PDB entry 9D38 | electron microscopy, 3.95 A resolution | chains A and B of the 4 polymer chains in the assembly

Chain A:
Name: Glutamate receptor ionotropic, NMDA 1
From: Homo sapiens
Reference sequence: Q05586 (NMDZ1_HUMAN); numbering as in UniProt (aligned over 23-847)
Amino-acid sequence (825 residues; row label = number of the first residue in the row):
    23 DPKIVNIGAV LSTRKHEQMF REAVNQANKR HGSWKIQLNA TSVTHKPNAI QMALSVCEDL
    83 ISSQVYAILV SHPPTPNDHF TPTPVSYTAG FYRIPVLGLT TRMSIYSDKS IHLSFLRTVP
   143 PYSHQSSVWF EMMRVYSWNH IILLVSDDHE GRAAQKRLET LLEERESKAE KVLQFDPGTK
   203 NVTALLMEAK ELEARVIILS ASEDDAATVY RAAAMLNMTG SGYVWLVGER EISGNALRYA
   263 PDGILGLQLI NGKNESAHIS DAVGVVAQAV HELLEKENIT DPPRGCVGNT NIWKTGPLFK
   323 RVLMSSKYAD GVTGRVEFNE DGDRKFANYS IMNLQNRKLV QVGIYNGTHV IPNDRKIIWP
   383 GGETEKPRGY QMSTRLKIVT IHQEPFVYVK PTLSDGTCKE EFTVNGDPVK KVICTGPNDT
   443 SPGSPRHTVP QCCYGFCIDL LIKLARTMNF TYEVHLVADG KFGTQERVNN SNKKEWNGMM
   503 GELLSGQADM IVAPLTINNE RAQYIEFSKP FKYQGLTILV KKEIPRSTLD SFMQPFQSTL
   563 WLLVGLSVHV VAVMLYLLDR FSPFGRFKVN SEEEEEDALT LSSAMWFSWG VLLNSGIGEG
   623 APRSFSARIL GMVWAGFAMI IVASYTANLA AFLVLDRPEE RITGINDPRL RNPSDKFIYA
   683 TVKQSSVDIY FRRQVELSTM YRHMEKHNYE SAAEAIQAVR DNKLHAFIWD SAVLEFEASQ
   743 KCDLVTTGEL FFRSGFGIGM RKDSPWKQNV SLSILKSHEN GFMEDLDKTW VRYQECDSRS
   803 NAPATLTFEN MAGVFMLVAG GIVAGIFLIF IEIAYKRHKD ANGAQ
Unresolved in the structure: 23-24, 586-600, 800-805, 838-847
Sequence notes: engineered mutation Asn844 (Arg in Q05586), Gly845 (Arg in Q05586), Ala846 (Lys in Q05586)
Swiss-Prot annotation at these positions:
  - region: Leu603 to Pro624 (Pore-forming)
  - binding site (glycine): Pro516, Thr518, Arg523, Ser688, Asp732
  - glycosylation (N-linked (GlcNAc...) asparagine): Asn61, Asn203, Asn239, Asn276, Asn300, Asn350, Asn368, Asn440, Asn471, Asn491, Asn674, Asn771
Cystine bridges: Cys79-Cys308, Cys436-Cys455, Cys744-Cys798
Covalently attached groups: N-acetylglucosamine (NAG) linked to Asn471, Asn771
Residues lining bound ligands: glycine (GLY): Phe484, Pro516, Leu517, Thr518, Arg523, Ser687, Ser688, Trp731, Asp732

Chain B:
Name: Glutamate receptor ionotropic, NMDA 2B
From: Homo sapiens
Reference sequence: Q13224 (NMDE2_HUMAN); residues 27-852 here = UniProt positions 27-852
Amino-acid sequence (884 residues; each row starts with the number of its first residue; numbers below 1 keep their minus sign (Trp-8 is residue -8)):
    -8 WSHPQFEKGG GSGGGSGGSA WSHPQFEKGA LVPRGRSQKS PPSIGIAVIL VGTSDEVAIK
    52 DAHEKDDFHH LSVVPRVELV AMNETDPKSI ITRICDLMSD RKIQGVVFAD DTDQEAIAQI
   112 LDFISAQTLT PILGIHGGSS MIMADKDESS MFFQFGPSIE QQASVMLNIM EEYDWYIFSI
   172 VTTYFPGYQD FVNKIRSTIE NSFVGWELEE VLLLDMSLDD GDSKIQNQLK KLQSPIILLY
   232 CTKEEATYIF EVANSVGLTG YGYTWIVPSL VAGDTDTVPA EFPTGLISVS YDEWDYGLPA
   292 RVRDGIAIIT TAASDMLSEH SFIPEPKSSC YNTHEKRIYQ SNMLNRYLIN VTFEGRNLSF
   352 SEDGYQMHPK LVIILLNKER KWERVGKWKD KSLQMKYYVW PRMCPETEEQ EDDHLSIVTL
   412 EEAPFVIVES VDPLSGTCMR NTVPCQKRIV TENKTDEEPG YIKKCCKGFC IDILKKISKS
   472 VKFTYDLYLV TNGKHGKKIN GTWNGMIGEV VMKRAYMAVG SLTINEERSE VVDFSVPFIE
   532 TGISVMVSRS NGTVSPSAFL EPFSADVWVM MFVMLLIVSA VAVFVFEYFS PVGYNRSLAD
   592 GREPGGPSFT IGKAIWLLWG LVFNNSVPVQ NPKGTTSKIM VSVWAFFAVI FLASYTANLA
   652 AFMIQEEYVD QVSGLSDKKF QRPNDFSPPF RFGTVPNGST ERNIRNNYAE MHAYMGKFNQ
   712 RGVDDALLSL KTGKLDAFIY DAAVLNYMAG RDEGCKLVTI GSGKVFASTG YGIAIQKDSG
   772 WKRQVDLAIL QLFGDGEMEE LEALWLTGIC HNEKNEVMSS QLDIDNMAGV FYMLGAAMAL
   832 SLITFISEHL FYWQFRHSFM GGPGSGATNF SLLKQAGDVE ENPG
Unresolved in the structure: -8 to 33, 394-402, 441-450, 543-545, 582-599, 805-808, 846-875
Sequence notes: expression tag (-8 to 26, 853-875); engineered mutation Ser588 (Cys in Q13224), Ser838 (Cys in Q13224), Ser849 (Cys in Q13224)
Swiss-Prot annotation at these positions:
  - region: Lys604 to Pro623 (Pore-forming)
  - binding site (Zn(2+)): His127, Glu284
  - binding site (L-glutamate): Thr514, Arg519, Ser690, Thr691, Asp732
  - site: Asn615 (Functional determinant of NMDA receptors)
  - glycosylation (N-linked (GlcNAc...) asparagine): Asn74, Asn341, Asn348, Asn444, Asn491, Asn542, Asn688
Cystine bridges: Cys86-Cys321, Cys429-Cys456, Cys436-Cys457, Cys746-Cys801
Covalently attached groups: N-acetylglucosamine (NAG) linked to Asn688
Residues lining bound ligands: glutamic acid (GLU): His486, Ser512, Thr514, Arg519, Val686, Gly689, Ser690, Thr691, Glu692, Tyr731, Asp732, Tyr762

Interface between chain A and chain B:
Residue-residue contacts (81; chain A residue first):
  Ala71(A) with Gln118(B); Thr324(B), hydrogen bond (backbone-side chain)
  Ile72(A) with Asn323(B); Thr324(B); His325(B)
  Ala75(A) with Ile82(B)
  Pro106(A) with Phe114(B), hydrophobic
  Tyr109(A) with Gln110(B); Phe114(B), hydrophobic
  Phe113(A) with Ala107(B), hydrophobic; Ile111(B), hydrophobic
  Lys131(A) with Pro177(B)
  Ser132(A) with Pro177(B), hydrogen bond (side chain-backbone); Gly178(B)
  Cys308(A) with Asp77(B); Lys79(B)
  Val309(A) with Asp77(B); Lys79(B)
  Asn311(A) with Asp77(B)
  Thr312(A) with Thr76(B); Asp77(B)
  Arg323(A) with Asp210(B)
  Arg489(A) with Phe194(B)
  Ser493(A) with Asn192(B); Phe194(B)
  Asn494(A) with Asn192(B), hydrogen bond (side chain-backbone)
  Lys495(A) with Asn192(B)
  Lys496(A) with Asn192(B)
  Pro557(A) with Ser811(B); Gln812(B)
  Phe558(A) with Leu813(B), hydrophobic
  Gln559(A) with Ser811(B); Gln812(B); Leu813(B), hydrogen bond (side chain-backbone); Asp814(B)
  Thr561(A) with Asp814(B), hydrogen bond
  Leu562(A) with Leu813(B), hydrophobic; Asp814(B); Ile815(B); Phe822(B), hydrophobic
  Leu565(A) with Ile815(B), hydrophobic; Phe822(B), hydrophobic
  Leu580(A) with Phe836(B), hydrophobic
  Phe583(A) with Phe836(B), hydrophobic; Glu839(B)
  Pro585(A) with Glu839(B)
  Phe609(A) with Val618(B), hydrophobic; Pro619(B)
  Gly612(A) with Ser617(B)
  Val613(A) with Ser617(B), hydrogen bond (backbone-side chain)
  Asn616(A) with Asn615(B), hydrogen bond
  Gly622(A) with Pro619(B)
  Ser628(A) with Ser832(B); Thr835(B), hydrogen bond
  Arg630(A) with Gly603(B); Trp607(B)
  Gly633(A) with Trp607(B)
  Met634(A) with Trp607(B); Trp610(B), hydrophobic
  Trp636(A) with Leu825(B), hydrophobic
  Ala637(A) with Phe614(B)
  Gly638(A) with Phe614(B)
  Phe639(A) with Val821(B), hydrophobic; Phe822(B), hydrophobic; Leu825(B), hydrophobic
  Met641(A) with Phe614(B), hydrophobic; Leu643(B), hydrophobic
  Ile642(A) with Phe550(B), hydrophobic; Val821(B), hydrophobic
  Ala645(A) with Thr647(B)
  Ser646(A) with Leu650(B)
  Ala649(A) with Leu650(B), hydrophobic; Ala651(B)
  Asn650(A) with Ala651(B); Leu813(B)
  Phe654(A) with Ser811(B)
  Leu657(A) with Met809(B), hydrophobic
  Pro670(A) with Ile800(B), hydrophobic
  Gln696(A) with Arg431(B)
  Val697(A) with Arg431(B)
  Ser700(A) with Arg431(B), hydrogen bond
Interface residues without a listed pair, chain A (62 interface residues in all): Met74, Leu76, Thr105, Ile133, Leu135, Gln556, Ser617, Gly620, Glu621, Val635
Interface residues without a listed pair, chain B (56 interface residues in all): Pro78, Thr83, Ala135, Thr189, Ser193, Asn432, Lys604, Gly799, Met818, Ala828, Tyr843

Overview:
Chain A and chain B form an interface of 62 and 56 residues respectively, with 9 hydrogen bonds. Among the
polar pairs are Ala71(A)-Thr324(B), Ser132(A)-Pro177(B) and Asn494(A)-Asn192(B). Chain A binds glycine. Chain
B binds glutamic acid. N-acetylglucosamine is covalently linked to Asn471(A) and Asn771(A).
Chain A is Glutamate receptor ionotropic, NMDA 1 and chain B is Glutamate receptor ionotropic, NMDA 2B, both
from Homo sapiens; the structure, Open state of Gly-,Glu-,EU1622-240 bound GluN1a-2B-2D NMDAR, was determined
by electron microscopy, deposited together with 9D37, 9D39, 9D3A, 9D3B and 9D3C.
